Entry 6C95 (X-ray diffraction, 3.15 A resolution); this record covers chains A and B of the 3 polymer chains in the assembly.

[Chain A]
Name: N-alpha-acetyltransferase 15, NatA auxiliary subunit
Source organism: Homo sapiens
Reference sequence: Q9BXJ9 (NAA15_HUMAN); residue numbers follow UniProt; this construct covers 1-866
Chain sequence (866 residues; row label = number of the first residue in the row):
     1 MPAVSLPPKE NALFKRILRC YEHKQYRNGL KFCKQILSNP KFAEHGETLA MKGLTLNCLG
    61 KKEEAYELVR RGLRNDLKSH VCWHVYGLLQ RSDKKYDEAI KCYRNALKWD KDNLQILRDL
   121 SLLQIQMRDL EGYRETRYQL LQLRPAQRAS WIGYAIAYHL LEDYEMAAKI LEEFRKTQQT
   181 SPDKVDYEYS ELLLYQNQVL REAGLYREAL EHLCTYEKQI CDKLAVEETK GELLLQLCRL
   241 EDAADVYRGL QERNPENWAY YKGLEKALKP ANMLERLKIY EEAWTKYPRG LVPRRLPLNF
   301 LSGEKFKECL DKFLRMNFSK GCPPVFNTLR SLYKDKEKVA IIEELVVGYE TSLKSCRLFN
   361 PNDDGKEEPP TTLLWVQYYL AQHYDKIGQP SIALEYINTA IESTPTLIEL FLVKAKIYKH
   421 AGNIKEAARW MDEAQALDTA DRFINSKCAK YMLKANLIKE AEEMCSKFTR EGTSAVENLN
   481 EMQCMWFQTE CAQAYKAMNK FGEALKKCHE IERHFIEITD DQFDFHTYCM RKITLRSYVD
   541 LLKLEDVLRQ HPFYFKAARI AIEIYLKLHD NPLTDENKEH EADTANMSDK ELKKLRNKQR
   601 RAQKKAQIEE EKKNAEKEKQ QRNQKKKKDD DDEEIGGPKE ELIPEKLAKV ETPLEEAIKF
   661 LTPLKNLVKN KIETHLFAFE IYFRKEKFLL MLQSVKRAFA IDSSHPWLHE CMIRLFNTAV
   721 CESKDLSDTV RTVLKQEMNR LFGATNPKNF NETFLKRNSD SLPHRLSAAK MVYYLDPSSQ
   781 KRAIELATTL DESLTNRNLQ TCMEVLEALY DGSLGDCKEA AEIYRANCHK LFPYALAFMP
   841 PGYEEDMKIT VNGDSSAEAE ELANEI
Disordered / not traced: 1-4, 574-637, 842-866
UniProt features mapped onto this chain:
  - motif: Lys612 to Asp629 (Bipartite nuclear localization signal)
  - modified residue: Lys262 (N6-acetyllysine), Ser302 (Phosphoserine), Ser537 (Phosphoserine), Ser588 (Phosphoserine), Lys735 (N6-acetyllysine), Lys756 (N6-acetyllysine), Ser855 (Phosphoserine), Ser856 (Phosphoserine)
Ligand contacts: inositol hexakisphosphate (IHP): Arg330, Lys416, Lys419, His420, Phe443, Lys447, Lys450, Tyr451, Lys454
From the paper describing this entry:
  - conformationally variable residues: His23
  - mutagenesis - Y834A (41.98 +/- 0.012 degC), Y834F (45.41 +/- 0.0084 degC): decreased stability
  - mutagenesis - Y834A, Y834F: decreased catalytic activity

[Chain B]
Name: N-alpha-acetyltransferase 10
Source organism: Homo sapiens
Notes: EC 2.3.1.255
Reference sequence: P41227 (NAA10_HUMAN); residue numbers follow UniProt; this construct covers 1-235
Chain sequence (236 residues; numbered 0 to 235; the number before each row is that of its first residue; numbering starts at 0):
     0 XMNIRNARPE DLMNMQHCNL LCLPENYQMK YYFYHGLSWP QLSYIAEDEN GKIVGYVLAK
    60 MEEDPDDVPH GHITSLAVKR SHRRLGLAQK LMDQASRAMI ENFNAKYVSL HVRKSNRAAL
   120 HLYSNTLNFQ ISEVEPKYYA DGEDAYAMKR DLTQMADELR RHLELKEKGR HVVLGAIENK
   180 VESKGNSPPS SGEACREEKG LAAEDSGGDS KDLSEVSETT ESTDVKDSSE ASDSAS
Disordered / not traced: 161-235
Differences from the reference sequence: acetylation (0)
Modified / non-standard residues: ACE (acetyl group) at position 0
UniProt features mapped onto this chain:
  - modified residue: Met1 (N-acetylmethionine), Lys136 (N6-acetyllysine), Ser182 (Phosphoserine), Ser186 (Phosphoserine), Ser205 (Phosphoserine), Ser209 (Phosphoserine), Ser213 (Phosphoserine), Ser216 (Phosphoserine)
Ligand contacts: inositol hexakisphosphate (IHP): His16, Lys51, Lys78
From the paper describing this entry:
  - conformationally variable residues (loop rearrangement, order/disorder transition): Glu24, Tyr26, Arg82, Arg83, His110, Arg112, Tyr137, Tyr138
  - catalytic residues: Glu24, His110, Arg112, Tyr138 (citing earlier work)

[Interface between chain A and chain B]
Contacting residue pairs (100):
  Tyr187(A) - Ser37(B)
  Tyr187(A) - Pro39(B)
  Tyr187(A) - Gln40(B)  hydrogen bond
  Tyr187(A) - Phe102(B)  hydrophobic
  Glu191(A) - Gln40(B)  hydrogen bond
  Cys221(A) - Glu100(B)
  Cys221(A) - Asn101(B)  hydrogen bond
  Asp222(A) - Gln40(B)
  Asp222(A) - Asn101(B)
  Lys223(A) - Glu100(B)
  Leu224(A) - Tyr43(B)
  Arg253(A) - Gln93(B)
  Arg253(A) - Arg96(B)
  Arg253(A) - Glu100(B)  salt bridge
  Asn254(A) - Ile3(B)  hydrogen bond (side chain-backbone)
  Asn254(A) - Gln93(B)
  Glu256(A) - Met1(B)
  Glu256(A) - Asn2(B)
  Glu256(A) - Ile3(B)
  Glu256(A) - Lys89(B)
  Asn257(A) - Asn2(B)
  Asn257(A) - Ile3(B)  hydrogen bond (side chain-backbone)
  Asn257(A) - Arg4(B)
  Trp258(A) - ACE_0(B)
  Trp258(A) - Asn2(B)
  Trp258(A) - Asp47(B)
  Trp258(A) - Glu48(B)
  Arg289(A) - Gln88(B)
  Val292(A) - Met1(B)
  Arg295(A) - Glu48(B)  salt bridge
  Lys320(A) - Arg83(B)
  Gly321(A) - Arg83(B)
  Cys322(A) - Arg83(B)  hydrogen bond (side chain-backbone)
  Cys322(A) - Leu84(B)  hydrophobic
  Pro323(A) - Arg82(B)
  Pro324(A) - Ser80(B)
  Pro324(A) - His81(B)
  Pro324(A) - Arg82(B)
  Pro324(A) - Leu84(B)  hydrophobic
  Asn327(A) - Met1(B)
  Asn327(A) - Glu48(B)
  Asn327(A) - His81(B)  hydrogen bond
  Thr328(A) - Glu48(B)
  Arg330(A) - Asp47(B)  salt bridge
  Arg330(A) - Asn49(B)  hydrogen bond
  Ser331(A) - Glu48(B)  hydrogen bond
  Ile408(A) - Arg79(B)
  Glu409(A) - Arg79(B)  salt bridge
  Glu409(A) - Arg82(B)  salt bridge
  Asp438(A) - Arg79(B)  salt bridge
  Asp441(A) - Arg79(B)  salt bridge
  Arg442(A) - Leu19(B)  hydrogen bond (side chain-backbone)
  Arg442(A) - Leu20(B)
  Arg442(A) - Cys21(B)
  Arg442(A) - Leu22(B)  hydrogen bond (side chain-backbone)
  Arg442(A) - Pro23(B)
  Arg442(A) - Asn25(B)  hydrogen bond
  Phe443(A) - Leu20(B)  hydrogen bond (backbone-backbone)
  Phe443(A) - Lys78(B)
  Phe443(A) - Arg79(B)
  Ile444(A) - Arg79(B)
  Ser446(A) - Leu19(B)
  Ser446(A) - Leu20(B)  hydrogen bond (side chain-backbone)
  Glu481(A) - Gln27(B)  hydrogen bond (backbone-side chain)
  Met482(A) - Leu19(B)
  Met482(A) - Gln27(B)
  Gln483(A) - Gln15(B)  hydrogen bond
  Gln483(A) - Leu19(B)
  Gln483(A) - Gln27(B)
  Gln483(A) - Met28(B)  hydrogen bond (side chain-backbone)
  Cys484(A) - Leu19(B)  hydrophobic
  Met485(A) - Met12(B)  hydrophobic
  Trp486(A) - His16(B)
  Ile518(A) - Met12(B)  hydrophobic
  Ile518(A) - Met28(B)  hydrophobic
  Ile518(A) - Phe32(B)  hydrophobic
  Asp521(A) - Lys29(B)
  Asp524(A) - Lys29(B)  salt bridge
  Phe525(A) - Lys29(B)
  Phe525(A) - Phe32(B)  hydrophobic
  Phe525(A) - Leu36(B)  hydrophobic
  Tyr528(A) - Tyr33(B)
  Tyr528(A) - Ser37(B)  hydrogen bond
  Thr534(A) - Leu36(B)  hydrogen bond (side chain-backbone)
  Thr534(A) - Ser37(B)
  Arg536(A) - Gln40(B)
  Ser537(A) - Arg7(B)  hydrogen bond
  Ser537(A) - Pro8(B)
  Ser537(A) - Gly35(B)
  Ser537(A) - Leu36(B)
  Ser537(A) - Pro39(B)
  Asp540(A) - Arg7(B)  salt bridge
  Leu541(A) - Phe32(B)  hydrophobic
  Leu541(A) - Leu36(B)  hydrophobic
  Leu544(A) - Pro8(B)
  Leu544(A) - Glu9(B)
  Leu548(A) - Met12(B)  hydrophobic
  His551(A) - Met12(B)
  His551(A) - Asn13(B)
  Phe553(A) - His16(B)
Interface residues without a listed pair, chain A (57 interface residues in all): Leu291, Trp375, Phe468, Phe515, Cys529, Tyr538
Interface residues without a listed pair, chain B (49 interface residues in all): Tyr26, Trp38, Glu46

[Overview]
The interface between chain A and chain B involves 57 residues on one side and 49 on the other; the contacts
include 20 hydrogen bonds and 9 salt bridges. Polar pairs include Arg253(A)-Glu100(B), Arg295(A)-Glu48(B) and
Arg330(A)-Asp47(B). The paper reports catalytic residues Glu24(B), His110(B) and Arg112(B) among others; Y834A
and Y834F of chain A reduce stability.
Here chain A is N-alpha-acetyltransferase 15, NatA auxiliary subunit and chain B is N-alpha-acetyltransferase
10, both from Homo sapiens. Entry 6C95 (The Human NatA (Naa10/Naa15) amino-terminal acetyltransferase complex
bound to HYPK) was determined by X-ray diffraction (same publication as 6C9M).
